Entry 4EAN (X-ray diffraction, 1.75 A resolution); this record covers chain A.

Chain A:
Name: Beta-galactosidase
Organism: Sulfolobus solfataricus P2
Notes: EC 3.2.1.23
UniProtKB: P22498 (BGAL_SULSO); residue numbers follow UniProt; this construct covers 1-489
Sequence (489 residues; each row starts with the number of its first residue):
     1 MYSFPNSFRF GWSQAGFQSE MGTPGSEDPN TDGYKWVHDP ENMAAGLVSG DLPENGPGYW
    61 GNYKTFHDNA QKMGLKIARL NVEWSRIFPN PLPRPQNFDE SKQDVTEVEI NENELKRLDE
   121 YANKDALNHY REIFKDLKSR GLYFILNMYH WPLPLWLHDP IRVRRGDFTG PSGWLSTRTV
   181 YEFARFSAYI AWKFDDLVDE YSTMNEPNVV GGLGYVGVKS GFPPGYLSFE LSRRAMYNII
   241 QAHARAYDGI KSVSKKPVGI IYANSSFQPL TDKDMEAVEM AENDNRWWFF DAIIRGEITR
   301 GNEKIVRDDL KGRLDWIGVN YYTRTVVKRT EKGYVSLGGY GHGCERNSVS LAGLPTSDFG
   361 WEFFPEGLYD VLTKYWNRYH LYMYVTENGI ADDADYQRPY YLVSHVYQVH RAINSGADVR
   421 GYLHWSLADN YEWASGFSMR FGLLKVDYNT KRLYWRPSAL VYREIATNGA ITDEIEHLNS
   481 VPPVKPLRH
Not modelled in the structure: 96-97, 301-303
Construct notes: engineered mutation Gly33 (Trp in P22498)
Ligand contacts: indole (IND): Phe17, Asp32, Gly33, Trp36, Val37, Trp151, Pro152, Gly221, Phe222, Pro223, Trp433, Ala434
From the paper describing this entry:
  - mutagenesis - W33G: unchanged catalytic activity on indole
  - conformationally variable residues (side-chain flip): Trp433
  - mutagenesis - W33G (0.561 uM/min): unchanged catalytic activity on 10 mM indole
  - mutagenesis - W33G: decreased catalytic activity
  - mutagenesis - W425G: abolished catalytic activity
  - mutagenesis - W151G, W361G, W425G, W433G: decreased catalytic activity on indole

Overview:
Chain A binds indole. The paper reports that W151G, W361G and W425G, among others, reduce catalytic activity
on indole; conformational variability at Trp433; 5 substitutions were tested in all.
Chain A is Beta-galactosidase (Sulfolobus solfataricus P2); the structure, 1.75A resolution structure of
indole bound beta-glycosidase (W33G) from sulfolobus solfataricus, was determined by X-ray diffraction (same
publication as 4EAM).
